3B0P - chain A; structure by X-ray diffraction, 1.70 A resolution.

== Chain A ==
Protein: tRNA-dihydrouridine synthase
Source organism: Thermus thermophilus
Reference sequence: Q5SMC7 (Q5SMC7_THET8); residues 1-342 here = UniProt positions 1-342
Chain sequence (350 residues; each row starts with the number of its first residue):
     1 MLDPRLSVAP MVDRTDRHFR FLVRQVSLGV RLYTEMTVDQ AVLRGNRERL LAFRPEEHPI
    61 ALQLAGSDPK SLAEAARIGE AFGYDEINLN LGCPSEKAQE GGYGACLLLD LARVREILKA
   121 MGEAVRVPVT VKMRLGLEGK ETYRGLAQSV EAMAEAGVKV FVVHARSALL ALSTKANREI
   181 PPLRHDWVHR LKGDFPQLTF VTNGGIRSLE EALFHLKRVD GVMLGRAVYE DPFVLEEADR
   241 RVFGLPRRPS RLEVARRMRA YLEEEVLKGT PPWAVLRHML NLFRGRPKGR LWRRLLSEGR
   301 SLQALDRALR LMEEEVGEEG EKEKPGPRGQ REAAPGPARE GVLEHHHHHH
Disordered / not traced: 1, 170-179, 319-350
Construct notes: expression tag (343-350)
Small-molecule neighbours: FMN (flavin mononucleotide): Ala9, Pro10, Met11, Val12, Arg14, Glu35, Met36, Gln63, Asn90, Lys132, His164, Asn203, Gly204, Gly205, Ile206, Met223, Leu224, Gly225, Arg226
Curated features (UniProtKB/Swiss-Prot):
  - active site: Cys93 (Proton donor)
  - binding site (FMN): Pro10 to Val12, Gln63, Lys132, His164, Asn203 to Gly205, Gly225, Arg226
  - site (Interacts with tRNA): Asn90, Lys97, Lys175, Arg178, Arg290, Arg293
From the paper describing this entry:
  - conformationally variable residues (order/disorder transition): Ala171 to Ile180
  - mutagenesis - K132A: abolished binding to flavin mononucleotide
  - mutagenesis - C93S: unchanged catalytic activity
  - mutagenesis - C93A/K132A: abolished catalytic activity
  - catalytic residues: Cys93

== Summary ==
Ligands of chain A: flavin mononucleotide. From UniProt: active-site residue Cys93 and 11 FMN-binding
residues. From the paper: the catalytic residue Cys93; K132A abolishes binding to flavin mononucleotide; 3
substitutions were tested in all.
Chain A is tRNA-dihydrouridine synthase (Thermus thermophilus); the structure, tRNA-dihydrouridine synthase
from Thermus thermophilus, was determined by X-ray diffraction, deposited together with 3B0U and 3B0V.
